PDB entry 1WDM | X-ray diffraction, 3.80 A resolution | chains A and D of the 4 polymer chains in the assembly

Chain A:
Molecule: Fatty oxidation complex alpha subunit
Source organism: Pseudomonas fragi
Notes: EC 4.2.1.17, 5.3.3.8, 1.1.1.35, 5.1.2.3
UniProtKB: P28793 (FAOB_PSEFR); residue numbers follow UniProt; this construct covers 1-715
Sequence (715 residues; row label = number of the first residue in the row):
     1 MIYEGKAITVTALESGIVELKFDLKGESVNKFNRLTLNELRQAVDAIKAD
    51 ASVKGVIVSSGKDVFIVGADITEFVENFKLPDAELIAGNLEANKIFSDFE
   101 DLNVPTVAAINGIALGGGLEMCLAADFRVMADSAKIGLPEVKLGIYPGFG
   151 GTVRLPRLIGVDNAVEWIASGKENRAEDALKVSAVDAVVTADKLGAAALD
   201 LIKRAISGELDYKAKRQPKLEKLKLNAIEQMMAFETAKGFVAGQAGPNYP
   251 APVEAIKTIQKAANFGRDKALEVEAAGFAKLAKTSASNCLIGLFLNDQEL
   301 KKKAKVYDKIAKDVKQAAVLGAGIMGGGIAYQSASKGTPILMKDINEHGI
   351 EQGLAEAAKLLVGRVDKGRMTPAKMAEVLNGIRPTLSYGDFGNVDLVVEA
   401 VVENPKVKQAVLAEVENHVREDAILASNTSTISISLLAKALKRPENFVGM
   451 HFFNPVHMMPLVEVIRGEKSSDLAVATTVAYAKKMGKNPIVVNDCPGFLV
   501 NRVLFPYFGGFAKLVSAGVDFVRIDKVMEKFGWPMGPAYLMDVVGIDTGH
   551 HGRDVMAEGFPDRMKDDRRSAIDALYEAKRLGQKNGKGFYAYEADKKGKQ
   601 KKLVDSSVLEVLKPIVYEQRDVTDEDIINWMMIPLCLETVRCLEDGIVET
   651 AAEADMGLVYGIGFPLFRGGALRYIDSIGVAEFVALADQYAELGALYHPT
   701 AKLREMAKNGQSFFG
Unresolved in the structure: 593-600
Metal / ion sites: Zn2+: H550 (shared with E266(D) of chain D)
Residues lining bound ligands:
  - acetyl coenzyme A (ACO): K142, S170, F294, D297, M459, N501, L504, F508, P534, M535, V544, V659, Y660, G661, I662, G663, L666
  - NAD (nicotinamide-adenine-dinucleotide): L320, G321, A322, G323, I324, M325, K343, D344, I345, N346, G349, A400, V401, V402, E403, K408, V411, N428, T429, S430, H451, F452, N454
Curated features (UniProtKB/Swiss-Prot):
  - active site: H451 (For 3-hydroxyacyl-CoA dehydrogenase activity)
  - binding site (substrate): D297, N501, Y660
  - binding site (NAD(+)): M325, D344, V401 to E403, K408, S430, N454
  - site (Important for catalytic activity): E120, E140
From the paper describing this entry:
  - binding site for acetyl coenzyme A: K142, F508, L666
  - catalytic residues: H451, E463
  - mutagenesis - L290D/L293D: decreased catalytic activity (citing earlier work)
  - mutagenesis - K142A, F294A: unchanged catalytic activity (citing earlier work)

Chain D:
Molecule: 3-ketoacyl-CoA thiolase
Source organism: Pseudomonas fragi
Notes: EC 2.3.1.16
UniProtKB: P28790 (FADA_PSEFR); residues 2-391 here correspond to UniProt positions 1-390 (UniProt number = residue number - 1)
Sequence (390 residues; row label = number of the first residue in the row):
     2 SLNPRDVVIVDFGRTPMGRSKGGMHRNTRAEDMSAHLISKVLERNSKVDP
    52 GEVEDVIWGCVNQTLEQGWNIARMASLMTQIPHTSAAQTVSRLCGSSMSA
   102 LHTAAQAIMTGNGDVFVVGGVEHMGHVSMMHGVDPNPHMSLYAAKASGMM
   152 GLTAEMLGKMHGISREQQDAFAVRSHQLAHKATVEGKFKDEIIPMQGYDE
   202 NGFLKIFDYDETIRPDTTLESLAALKPAFNPKGGTVTAGTSSQITDGASC
   252 MIVMSAQRAKDLGLEPLAVIRSMAVAGVDPAIMGYGPVPATQKALKRAGL
   302 NMADIDFIELNEAFAAQALPVLKDLKVLDKMNEKVNLHGGAIALGHPFGC
   352 SGARISGTLLNVMKQNGGTFGLSTMCIGLGQGIATVFERV
Metal / ion sites: Zn2+: E266 (shared with H550(A) of chain A)
Residues lining bound ligands: acetyl coenzyme A (ACO): C95, M130, M151, H177, T218, S222, L223, L226, A229, F230, A239, G240, S243, I245, M284, N312, A314, F315, H347, F349, C377, I378, G379

How chain A and chain D interact:
Residue-residue contacts (14; chain A residue first):
  D186(A) - Y199(D)  hydrogen bond (backbone-side chain)
  D186(A) - L205(D)
  A187(A) - G203(D)
  V188(A) - G203(D)
  V189(A) - N202(D)
  V189(A) - F204(D)  hydrophobic
  A197(A) - F204(D)  hydrophobic
  D200(A) - F204(D)
  R204(A) - L205(D)
  R204(A) - K206(D)
  E209(A) - K206(D)
  E209(A) - I207(D)  hydrogen bond (side chain-backbone)
  L210(A) - I207(D)  hydrophobic
  N226(A) - H84(D)
Interface residues without a listed pair, chain A (15 interface residues in all): F127, L180, K193, A196, E229
Interface residues without a listed pair, chain D (10 interface residues in all): N28, Q197

Summary:
15 residues of chain A and 10 residues of chain D are in contact; the contacts include 2 hydrogen bonds. Polar
pairs include D186(A)-Y199(D) and E209(A)-I207(D). Chain A binds acetyl coenzyme A and NAD. The paper reports
catalytic residues H451(A) and E463(A); L290D/L293D of chain A reduce catalytic activity; 3 substitutions were
tested in all.
Chain A is Fatty oxidation complex alpha subunit and chain D is 3-ketoacyl-CoA thiolase, both from Pseudomonas
fragi; the structure, fatty acid beta-oxidation multienzyme complex from Pseudomonas fragi, form I (native3),
was determined by X-ray diffraction, deposited together with 1WDK and 1WDL.
